PDB entry 9NW3 | electron microscopy, 3.70 A resolution | chains LB and 2C of the 130 polymer chains in the assembly

Chain LB:
Protein: Tubulin beta chain
Organism: Tetrahymena thermophila CU428
UniProt: P41352 (TBB_TETTH); residues 1-443 here = UniProt positions 1-443
Amino-acid sequence (443 residues; each row starts with the number of its first residue):
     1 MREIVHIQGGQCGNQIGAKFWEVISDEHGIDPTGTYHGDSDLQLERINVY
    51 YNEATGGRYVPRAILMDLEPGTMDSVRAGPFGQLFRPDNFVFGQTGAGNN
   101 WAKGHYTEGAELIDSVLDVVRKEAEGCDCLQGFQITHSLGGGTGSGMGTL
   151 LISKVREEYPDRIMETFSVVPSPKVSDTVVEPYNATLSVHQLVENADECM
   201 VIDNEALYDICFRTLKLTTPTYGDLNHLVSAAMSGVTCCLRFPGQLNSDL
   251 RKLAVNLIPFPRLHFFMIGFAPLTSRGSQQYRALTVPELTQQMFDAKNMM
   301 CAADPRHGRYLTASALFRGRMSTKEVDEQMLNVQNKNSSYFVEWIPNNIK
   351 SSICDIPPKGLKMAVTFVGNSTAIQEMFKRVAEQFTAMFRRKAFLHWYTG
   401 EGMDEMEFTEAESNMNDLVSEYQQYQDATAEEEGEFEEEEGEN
Not modelled in the structure: 431-443
UniProt features mapped onto this chain:
  - binding site (GTP): Gln11, Glu69, Ser138, Gly142, Thr143, Gly144, Asn204, Asn226
  - binding site (Mg(2+)): Glu69
Residues lining bound ligands: GDP (guanosine-5'-diphosphate): Gly10, Gln11, Cys12, Gln15, Ile16, Asn99, Ser138, Gly140, Gly141, Gly142, Thr143, Gly144, Asp177, Glu181, Asn204, Tyr222, Leu225, Asn226
From the paper describing this entry:
  - specificity-determining residues: Glu157 (proposed by the authors, not directly observed)

Chain 2C:
Protein: TLP1
Organism: Tetrahymena thermophila CU428
UniProt: I7M0H4 (I7M0H4_TETTS); residues -319 to 422 here correspond to UniProt positions 1-742 (UniProt number = residue number + 320)
Amino-acid sequence (742 residues; each row starts with the number of its first residue; numbers below 1 keep their minus sign (Met-319 is residue -319)):
  -319 MSEENNENQENQYNDDDQYNHNEENEDNEQQEQVDYANHDNDENQEHDPA
  -269 NEEEQGEQNENVNNDNNNNYDEEEDGKRNELDDYLSGGGSNRNDKQDQQS
  -219 SSKRGSNFGVINKPDDNENYLRNKDILDNFFKQYQGEVQNYFNEFQQKQI
  -169 QDSQENGNNNFYSKQNNQQSQKEVSIVASDVPLVLRISFYYDNITFHPTK
  -119 NDQEELFNKPNSYKSIMDQLQKFFAVRRNIRNFDPNETKVTYSDFVEFSY
   -69 FFIENNDDLFLTQQGKEELWIQQQQESQLEKELRENIDKYENMLKKTTNP
   -19 QEKLIIQNTIENLKQQLTLLLNKDQGKKGKNLTKEQIRMKNLKEAFNFYC
    31 KQQNVTGVAFTFDRIVHEQNVINLACFMLFLKQFNILNKNKYVTKREIQI
    81 MFKKYALNYKELDLDHFKIMIEKVAIAFYKEEENLSNIDRVEKLYQYIEI
   131 DNIHKFRSKFGLLNQPFNIQVKDGFRLLPFDQGRDIVLKKVDPVVRQKVK
   181 QFQEFKKSQQALQIMQLDQKNINQSKLAPRSMENNRRSTPNLQQSSVYSQ
   231 PGGIGSYANKKIKNQIGKLDAGGKVSWQQLEQLSFSDMKNLNNGQFRPTD
   281 LFNENDDEEDKIYLAEYNLQEDRQRKIQEQMVNKKGQENYGQIKEPVRPS
   331 LRYLQKHDPNYGKNGYSPSVGNLHRVHASAPEYYSPQNHMNQKQLAINQS
   381 YIQRAQQVDQDQRMKEQAMMQKIMNNHDLKVQRGINAMNKRK
Not modelled in the structure: -319 to 9, 153-158, 206-422

How chain LB and chain 2C interact:
Pairs across the interface (38):
  Gln291(LB) with Gln150(2C)
  Phe294(LB) with Phe147(2C), hydrophobic; Asn148(2C); Ile149(2C)
  Asp295(LB) with Ile149(2C); Gln150(2C), hydrogen bond (side chain-backbone)
  Ala296(LB) with Ile149(2C), hydrophobic
  Lys297(LB) with Ile149(2C)
  Pro305(LB) with Ile149(2C), hydrophobic
  Arg306(LB) with Pro146(2C); Phe147(2C); Ile149(2C), hydrogen bond (side chain-backbone); Gln150(2C); Val151(2C)
  Tyr310(LB) with Phe147(2C), hydrophobic
  Leu331(LB) with Phe42(2C), hydrophobic
  Asn335(LB) with Phe42(2C); Ile45(2C)
  Lys336(LB) with Gln145(2C), hydrogen bond (backbone-side chain)
  Asn337(LB) with Phe147(2C); Asn148(2C), hydrogen bond (side chain-backbone)
  Ser338(LB) with Gln145(2C)
  Tyr340(LB) with Gln145(2C), hydrogen bond (side chain-backbone); Pro146(2C), hydrogen bond (side chain-backbone); Phe147(2C), hydrogen bond (side chain-backbone)
  Phe341(LB) with Phe147(2C), hydrophobic
  Lys379(LB) with Arg164(2C), hydrogen bond (side chain-backbone); Asp165(2C); Ile166(2C)
  Arg380(LB) with Ile166(2C)
  Glu383(LB) with Arg164(2C), salt bridge
  Glu410(LB) with Phe182(2C)
  Ser413(LB) with Val171(2C)
  Asn416(LB) with Val167(2C); Leu168(2C), hydrogen bond (side chain-backbone); Lys169(2C)
  Asp417(LB) with Leu168(2C)
  Ser420(LB) with Leu168(2C)
Also at the interface, not in a pair above, chain LB (32 interface residues in all): Arg213, Asp304, Ser339, Glu376, Phe378, Met406, Glu412, Met415, Val419
Also at the interface, not in a pair above, chain 2C (19 interface residues in all): Lys152, Lys186

In short:
32 residues of chain LB face 19 of chain 2C across their interface, with 9 hydrogen bonds and 1 salt bridge.
Among the polar pairs are Glu383(LB)-Arg164(2C), Asp295(LB)-Gln150(2C) and Arg306(LB)-Ile149(2C). Bound to
chain LB: GDP. From UniProt: 8 GTP-binding residues and Mg2+-binding residue Glu69(LB) on chain LB. From the
paper: the specificity determinant Glu157(LB).
Here chain LB is Tubulin beta chain and chain 2C is TLP1, both from Tetrahymena thermophila CU428. Entry 9NW3
(Ciliary tip central pair) was determined by electron microscopy (same publication as 9OT2 and 9NTM).
